Entry 8XXU (electron microscopy, 2.54 A resolution); this record covers chains B and E of the 5 polymer chains in the assembly.

== Chain B ==
Molecule: Guanine nucleotide-binding protein G(i) subunit alpha-1
From: Homo sapiens
UniProt: P63096 (GNAI1_HUMAN); numbering as in UniProt (aligned over 1-354)
Amino-acid sequence (354 residues; each row starts with the number of its first residue):
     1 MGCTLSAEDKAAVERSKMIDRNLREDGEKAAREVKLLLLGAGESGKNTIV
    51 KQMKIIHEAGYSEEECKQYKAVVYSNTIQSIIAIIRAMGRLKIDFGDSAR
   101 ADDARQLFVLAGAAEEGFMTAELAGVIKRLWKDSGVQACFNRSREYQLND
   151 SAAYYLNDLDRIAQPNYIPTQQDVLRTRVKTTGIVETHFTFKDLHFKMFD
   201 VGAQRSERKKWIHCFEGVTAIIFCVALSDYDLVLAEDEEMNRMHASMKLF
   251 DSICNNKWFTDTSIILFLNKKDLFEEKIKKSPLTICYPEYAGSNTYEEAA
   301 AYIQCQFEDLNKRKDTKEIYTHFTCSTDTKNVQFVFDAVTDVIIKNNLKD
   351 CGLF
Not modelled in the structure: 1-3, 58-180, 236-238
Construct notes: engineered mutation Asn-47 (Ser in P63096), Ala-203 (Gly in P63096), Ala-245 (Glu in P63096), Ser-326 (Ala in P63096)
UniProt features mapped onto this chain:
  - region: Lys-35 to Lys-46, Thr-48 (G1 motif), Asp-173 to Thr-181 (G2 motif), Phe-196 to Gly-202, Gln-204, Arg-205 (G3 motif), Ile-265 to Asp-272 (G4 motif), Thr-324, Cys-325, Thr-327 to Thr-329 (G5 motif)
  - binding site (GTP): Glu-43 to Lys-46, Thr-48, Ser-151, Leu-175 to Thr-181, Asp-200 to Gly-202, Gln-204, Asn-269 to Asp-272
  - binding site (Mg(2+)): Thr-181
  - modified residue: Arg-178 (ADP-ribosylarginine), Gln-204 (Deamidated glutamine), Cys-351 (ADP-ribosylcysteine)
  - lipidation: Gly-2 (N-myristoyl glycine), Cys-3 (S-palmitoyl cysteine)
  - natural variant: Gly-40 (G40C: In NEDHISB; G40R: In NEDHISB), Gly-45 (G45D: In NEDHISB), Thr-48 (T48I: In NEDHISB; T48K: In NEDHISB), Gln-52 (Q52P: In NEDHISB), Ser-75 (deletion: In NEDHISB; uncertain significance), Gln-172 (deletion: In NEDHISB), Asp-173 (D173V: In NEDHISB), Glu-186 to Phe-189 (deletion: In NEDHISB; uncertain significance), Cys-224 (C224Y: In NEDHISB), Lys-270 (K270N: In NEDHISB; K270R: In NEDHISB), Asp-272 (D272G: In NEDHISB), Val-332 (V332E: In NEDHISB; uncertain significance)
  - mutagenesis: Gly-42 (G42R: Abolishes switch to an activated conformation and dissociation from beta and gamma subunits upon GTP binding. Abolishes interaction with RGS family members), Glu-116 (E116L: Enhances interaction (inactive GDP-bound) with RGS14), Gln-147 (Q147L: Enhances interaction (inactive GDP-bound) with RGS14)

== Chain E ==
Molecule: scFv16
From: Mus musculus
Notes: antibody fragment or engineered binder
Amino-acid sequence (248 residues; numbered 1 to 247 plus 17 insertion-coded residues; 16 numbers in that range are skipped by the numbering (no residue carries them; nothing is unmodelled there); the number before each row is that of its first residue; a row labelled like 120A-120Q holds insertion residues (120A, then the next letters in order)):
     1 MVQLVESGGGLVQPGGSRKLSCSASGFAFSSFGMHWVRQAPEKGLEWVAY
    51 ISSGSGTIYYADTVKGRFTISRDDPKNTLFLQMTSLRSEDTAMYYCVRSI
   101 YYYGSSPFDFWGQGTTLTVS
120A-120Q AGGGGSGGGGSGGGGSA
   137 DIVMTQATSSVPVTPGESVSISCRSSKSLLHSNGNTYLYWFLQRPGQSPQ
   187 LLIYRMSNLASGVPDRFSGSGSGTAFTLTISRLEAEDVGVYYCMQHLEYP
   237 LTFGAGTKLEL
Not modelled in the structure: 1, 120A-120Q

== How chain B and chain E interact ==
Pairs across the interface (17; chain B residue first):
  Thr-4(B) / His-167(E)  hydrogen bond (backbone-side chain)
  Ser-6(B) / Tyr-173(E)  hydrogen bond
  Ala-7(B) / His-232(E)
  Glu-8(B) / Tyr-101(E)
  Glu-8(B) / Tyr-173(E)
  Glu-8(B) / Tyr-175(E)  hydrogen bond
  Glu-8(B) / Arg-191(E)  salt bridge
  Glu-8(B) / His-232(E)
  Asp-9(B) / Tyr-173(E)
  Ala-11(B) / Tyr-101(E)  hydrophobic
  Glu-14(B) / Ser-52(E)  hydrogen bond
  Glu-14(B) / Ser-53(E)
  Glu-14(B) / Gly-56(E)
  Glu-14(B) / Thr-57(E)  hydrogen bond
  Arg-15(B) / Tyr-101(E)
  Met-18(B) / Ser-53(E)  hydrogen bond
  Met-18(B) / Gly-54(E)
Also at the interface, not in a pair above, chain B (11 interface residues in all): Lys-10, Ala-12
Also at the interface, not in a pair above, chain E (17 interface residues in all): Tyr-59, Ile-100, Tyr-102, Ser-168, Asn-169, Leu-233

== In short ==
The interface between chain B and chain E involves 11 residues on one side and 17 on the other, with 6
hydrogen bonds and 1 salt bridge. Polar contacts include Glu-8(B)/Arg-191(E), Thr-4(B)/His-167(E) and
Ser-6(B)/Tyr-173(E).
Chain B is Guanine nucleotide-binding protein G(i) subunit alpha-1 (Homo sapiens) and chain E is scFv16 (Mus
musculus); the structure, Cryo-EM Structure of the Prostaglandin D2 Receptor 2 Coupled to G Protein, was
determined by electron microscopy, deposited together with 8XXV and 9IYB.
